PDB entry 7V2M | electron microscopy, 3.40 A resolution | chains A and P of the 23 polymer chains in the assembly

[Chain A]
Molecule: 16s ribosomal RNA
Source organism: Thermus thermophilus HB8
Sequence (1522 nucleotides; each row starts with the number of its first residue):
     1 UUUGUUGGAG AGUUUGAUCC UGGCUCAGGG UGAACGCUGG CGGCGUGCCU AAGACAUGCA
    61 AGUCGUGCGG GCCGCGGGGU UUUACUCCGU GGUCAGCGGC GGACGGGUGA GUAACGCGUG
   121 GGUGACCUAC CCGGAAGAGG GGGACAACCC GGGGAAACUC GGGCUAAUCC CCCAUGUGGA
   181 CCCGCCCCUU GGGGUGUGUC CAAAGGGCUU UGCCCGCUUC CGGAUGGGCC CGCGUCCCAU
   241 CAGCUAGUUG GUGGGGUAAU GGCCCACCAA GGCGACGACG GGUAGCCGGU CUGAGAGGAU
   301 GGCCGGCCAC AGGGGCACUG AGACACGGGC CCCACUCCUA CGGGAGGCAG CAGUUAGGAA
   361 UCUUCCGCAA UGGGCGCAAG CCUGACGGAG CGACGCCGCU UGGAGGAAGA AGCCCUUCGG
   421 GGUGUAAACU CCUGAACCCG GGACGAAACC CCCGACGAGG GGACUGACGG UACCGGGGUA
   481 AUAGCGCCGG CCAACUCCGU GCCAGCAGCC GCGGUAAUAC GGAGGGCGCG AGCGUUACCC
   541 GGAUUCACUG GGCGUAAAGG GCGUGUAGGC GGCCUGGGGC GUCCCAUGUG AAAGACCACG
   601 GCUCAACCGU GGGGGAGCGU GGGAUACGCU CAGGCUAGAC GGUGGGAGAG GGUGGUGGAA
   661 UUCCCGGAGU AGCGGUGAAA UGCGCAGAUA CCGGGAGGAA CGCCGAUGGC GAAGGCAGCC
   721 ACCUGGUCCA CCCGUGACGC UGAGGCGCGA AAGCGUGGGG AGCAAACCGG AUUAGAUACC
   781 CGGGUAGUCC ACGCCCUAAA CGAUGCGCGC UAGGUCUCUG GGUCUCCUGG GGGCCGAAGC
   841 UAACGCGUUA AGCGCGCCGC CUGGGGAGUA CGGCCGCAAG GCUGAAACUC AAAGGAAUUG
   901 ACGGGGGCCC GCACAAGCGG UGGAGCAUGU GGUUUAAUUC GAAGCAACGC GAAGAACCUU
   961 ACCAGGCCUU GACAUGCUAG GGAACCCGGG UGAAAGCCUG GGGUGCCCCG CGAGGGGAGC
  1021 CCUAGCACAG GUGCUGCAUG GCCGUCGUCA GCUCGUGCCG UGAGGUGUUG GGUUAAGUCC
  1081 CGCAACGAGC GCAACCCCCG CCGUUAGUUG CCAGCGGUUC GGCCGGGCAC UCUAACGGGA
  1141 CUGCCCGCGA AAGCGGGAGG AAGGAGGGGA CGACGUCUGG UCAGCAUGGC CCUUACGGCC
  1201 UGGGCGACAC ACGUGCUACA AUGCCCACUA CAAAGCGAUG CCACCCGGCA ACGGGGAGCU
  1261 AAUCGCAAAA AGGUGGGCCC AGUUCGGAUU GGGGUCUGCA ACCCGACCCC AUGAAGCCGG
  1321 AAUCGCUAGU AAUCGCGGAU CAGCCAUGCC GCGGUGAAUA CGUUCCCGGG CCUUGUACAC
  1381 ACCGCCCGUC ACGCCAUGGG AGCGGGCUCU ACCCGAAGUC GCCGGGAGCC UACGGGCAGG
  1441 CGCCGAGGGU AGGGCCCGUG ACUGGGGCGA AGUCGUAACA AGGUAGCUGU ACCGGAAGGU
  1501 GCGGCUGGAU CACCUCCUUU CU
Disordered / not traced: 1-4, 774-779, 1381-1386, 1477-1483, 1510-1522
What the authors report for this chain:
  - contacts within the chain: C1493-G1498
  - mutagenesis - A901G: decreased catalytic activity

[Chain P]
Molecule: 30S ribosomal protein S16
Source organism: Thermus thermophilus HB8
UniProtKB: Q5SJH3 (RS16_THET8); residues 1-88 here = UniProt positions 1-88
Chain sequence (88 residues; numbered 1 to 88; the number before each row is that of its first residue):
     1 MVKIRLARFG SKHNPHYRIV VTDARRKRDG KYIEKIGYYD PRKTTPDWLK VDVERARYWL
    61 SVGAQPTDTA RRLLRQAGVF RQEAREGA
Disordered / not traced: 82-88

[How chain A and chain P interact]
Contacting residue pairs (81):
  C44(A) - Ser11(P)  phosphate contact
  C44(A) - Lys12(P)  salt bridge to the phosphate
  C44(A) - His13(P)  phosphate contact
  G45(A) - Ser11(P)  phosphate contact
  G45(A) - Lys12(P)  hydrogen bond to the phosphate
  C104(A) - Arg25(P)  sugar contact
  G106(A) - Lys27(P)  phosphate contact
  A129(A) - Arg25(P)  base contact
  C130(A) - Met1(P)  base contact
  C131(A) - Met1(P)  sugar contact
  C131(A) - Gly63(P)  hydrogen bond to the sugar
  C131(A) - Gln65(P)  sugar contact
  C132(A) - Ser61(P)  hydrogen bond to the sugar
  C132(A) - Val62(P)  sugar contact
  C132(A) - Gly63(P)  sugar contact
  G223(A) - Val62(P)  hydrogen bond to the base
  A224(A) - Val2(P)  sugar contact
  A224(A) - Val62(P)  sugar contact
  U225(A) - Val2(P)  sugar contact
  U225(A) - Asp23(P)  hydrogen bond to the sugar
  U225(A) - Ile33(P)  phosphate contact
  U225(A) - Trp59(P)  phosphate contact
  G226(A) - Ile33(P)  phosphate contact
  G305(A) - Lys27(P)  salt bridge to the phosphate
  G305(A) - Asp29(P)  sugar contact
  G305(A) - Gly30(P)  phosphate contact
  G305(A) - Lys31(P)  phosphate contact
  G306(A) - Arg26(P)  salt bridge to the phosphate
  G306(A) - Lys27(P)  salt bridge to the phosphate
  G306(A) - Gly30(P)  phosphate contact
  G306(A) - Lys31(P)  hydrogen bond to the phosphate
  C307(A) - Arg26(P)  salt bridge to the phosphate
  A370(A) - Tyr17(P)  hydrogen bond to the sugar
  U371(A) - Leu6(P)  hydrogen bond to the sugar
  U371(A) - Tyr17(P)  sugar contact
  U371(A) - Arg28(P)  hydrogen bond to the base
  U371(A) - Thr69(P)  hydrogen bond to the phosphate
  G372(A) - Arg5(P)  hydrogen bond to the phosphate
  G372(A) - Leu6(P)  hydrogen bond to the phosphate
  G372(A) - Arg28(P)  sugar contact
  G372(A) - Thr67(P)  hydrogen bond to the phosphate
  G373(A) - Lys3(P)  salt bridge to the phosphate
  G373(A) - Arg5(P)  salt bridge to the phosphate
  G373(A) - Thr67(P)  phosphate contact
  C386(A) - Arg28(P)  hydrogen bond to the sugar
  G387(A) - Arg8(P)  phosphate contact
  G387(A) - Arg28(P)  salt bridge to the phosphate
  G388(A) - Arg8(P)  salt bridge to the phosphate
  G388(A) - Lys12(P)  phosphate contact
  G388(A) - His13(P)  hydrogen bond to the phosphate
  A389(A) - Lys12(P)  salt bridge to the phosphate
  A389(A) - His13(P)  salt bridge to the phosphate
  C444(A) - Arg42(P)  base contact
  G445(A) - Pro15(P)  sugar contact
  G445(A) - Pro41(P)  sugar contact
  G445(A) - Lys43(P)  salt bridge to the phosphate
  A447(A) - Lys43(P)  salt bridge to the phosphate
  A447(A) - Arg72(P)  phosphate contact
  A448(A) - Asp68(P)  sugar contact
  A448(A) - Arg72(P)  sugar contact
  A458(A) - Arg75(P)  salt bridge to the phosphate
  A458(A) - Phe80(P)  sugar contact
  A458(A) - Arg81(P)  sugar contact
  G459(A) - Arg75(P)  salt bridge to the phosphate
  G459(A) - Arg81(P)  phosphate contact
  C468(A) - His13(P)  sugar contact
  A591(A) - Lys31(P)  base contact
  A592(A) - Arg18(P)  phosphate contact
  A592(A) - Tyr32(P)  sugar contact
  A593(A) - Arg18(P)  salt bridge to the phosphate
  G601(A) - Asn14(P)  base contact
  C607(A) - Ser11(P)  hydrogen bond to the sugar
  C608(A) - Gly10(P)  hydrogen bond to the phosphate
  C608(A) - Ser11(P)  sugar contact
  C608(A) - Asn14(P)  sugar contact
  C608(A) - His16(P)  sugar contact
  G609(A) - Phe9(P)  phosphate contact
  G609(A) - Gly10(P)  phosphate contact
  G609(A) - His16(P)  sugar contact
  U610(A) - Lys35(P)  salt bridge to the phosphate
  U610(A) - Tyr38(P)  phosphate contact
Also at the interface, not in a pair above, chain A (44 interface residues in all): G105, G227, G374, A446, C449, G611
Also at the interface, not in a pair above, chain P (47 interface residues in all): Ala24, Thr44, Tyr58, Gln76

[In short]
Chain A and chain P form an interface of 44 and 47 residues respectively; the contacts include 17 hydrogen
bonds and 17 salt bridges. Among the polar pairs are G223(A)-Val62(P), U371(A)-Arg28(P) and C131(A)-Gly63(P).
From the paper: A901G of chain A reduces catalytic activity; contacts within the chain involving C1493(A) and
G1498(A).
Here chain A is 16s ribosomal RNA and chain P is 30S ribosomal protein S16, both from Thermus thermophilus
HB8. Entry 7V2M (T.thermophilus 30S ribosome with KsgA, class K1k4) was determined by electron microscopy,
deposited together with 7V2L, 7V2N, 7V2O, 7V2P and 7V2Q.
